Entry 7OJ5 (electron microscopy, 2.40 A resolution); this record covers chains A and L of the 24 polymer chains in the assembly.

== Chain A (and L) ==
Molecule: Imidazoleglycerol-phosphate dehydratase
From: Medicago truncatula
Notes: EC 4.2.1.19; chain L of this document is another copy of the same molecule, construct and numbering; everything in this record applies to it too
UniProtKB: I3SDM5 (I3SDM5_MEDTR); residue numbers follow UniProt; this construct covers 71-275
Chain sequence (207 residues; numbered 69 to 275; the number before each row is that of its first residue):
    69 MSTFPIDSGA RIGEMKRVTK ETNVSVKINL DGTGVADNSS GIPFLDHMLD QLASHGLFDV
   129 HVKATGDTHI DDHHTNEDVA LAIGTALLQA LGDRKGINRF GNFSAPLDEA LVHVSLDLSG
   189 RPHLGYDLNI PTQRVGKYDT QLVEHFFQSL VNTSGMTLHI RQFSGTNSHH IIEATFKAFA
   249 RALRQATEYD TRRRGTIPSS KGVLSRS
Not modelled in the structure: 69-77, 262-275
Construct notes: initiating methionine (69); expression tag (70)
Bound ions: Mn2+ site 1: His-115, His-237, Glu-241 (shared with 1 residue of chain W); Mn2+ site 2: His-141, Glu-145, His-213 (shared with 1 residue of chain J); Mn2+ site 3: His-142 (shared with 3 residues of chain J); Mn2+ site 4: His-238 (shared with 3 residues of chain W)
Reported in the primary citation:
  - Mn2+ coordination: His-141, Glu-145, His-213, His-238

== Chain A / chain L interface ==
Residue-residue contacts (20; chain A residue first):
  Leu-98(A) with Arg-261(L), hydrogen bond (backbone-side chain)
  Gly-100(A) with Arg-261(L)
  Leu-125(A) with Arg-261(L), hydrogen bond (backbone-side chain)
  Phe-171(A) with Phe-168(L), hydrophobic
  Ser-172(A) with Asn-170(L), hydrogen bond (backbone-side chain)
  Pro-174(A) with Ser-183(L); His-227(L)
  Asp-176(A) with Arg-189(L), salt bridge; His-191(L); Thr-225(L); His-227(L), hydrogen bond (backbone-side chain)
  Glu-177(A) with His-191(L); His-227(L)
  Leu-179(A) with Ser-183(L)
  Phe-231(A) with Arg-229(L)
  Arg-249(A) with Asn-166(L); Phe-168(L)
  Arg-252(A) with Asp-258(L), salt bridge; Arg-260(L); Arg-261(L)
Interface residues without a listed pair, chain A (18 interface residues in all): Asp-99, His-123, Gly-124, Leu-175, Ala-178, Ser-232
Interface residues without a listed pair, chain L (16 interface residues in all): Arg-167, His-181, Leu-184, Asp-185

== In short ==
Chain A and chain L form an interface of 18 and 16 residues respectively, with 4 hydrogen bonds and 2 salt
bridges. Polar pairs include Asp-176(A)/Arg-189(L), Arg-252(A)/Asp-258(L) and Leu-98(A)/Arg-261(L). The Mn2+
site 1 is built by His-115(A), His-237(A) and Glu-241(A). The paper reports Mn2+ coordination by His-141(A),
Glu-145(A) and His-213(A) among others.
Chain A and chain L are both Imidazoleglycerol-phosphate dehydratase (Medicago truncatula); the structure,
Cryo-EM structure of Medicago truncatula HISN5 protein, was determined by electron microscopy (same
publication as 8QAV, 8QAW, 8QAX and 8QAY).
